8KAB - chains A and X of the 35 polymer chains in the assembly; structure by electron microscopy, 3.30 A resolution.

== Chain A ==
Molecule: 23S rRNA
Source organism: Mycolicibacterium smegmatis MC2 155
Sequence (3120 nucleotides; row label = number of the first residue in the row):
     1 UAAGUGUUUAAGGGCGCAUGGUGGAUGCCUUGGCACUGGGAGCCGAUGAA
    51 GGACGUAGGAGGCUGCGAUAAGCCUCGGGGAGCUGUCAACCGAGCGUUGA
   101 UCCGAGGAUGUCCGAAUGGGGAAACCCGGCACGAGUGAUGUCGUGUCACC
   151 AGGCGCUGAAUAUAUAGGCGUCUGGGGGGAACGCGGGGAAGUGAAACAUC
   201 UCAGUACCCGUAGGAAGAGAAAACAAAAUGUGAUUCCGUGAGUAGUGGCG
   251 AGCGAAAGCGGAGGAUGGCUAAACCGUAUGCAUGUGAUACCGGGUAGGGG
   301 UUGUGUGUGCGGGGUUGUGGGACCUAUCUUUCCGGCUCUACCUGGCUGGA
   351 GGGCAGUGAGAAAAUGUUGUGGUUAGCGGAAAUGGCUUGGGAUGGCCUGC
   401 CGUAGACGGUGAGAGCCCGGUACGUGAAAACCCGACGUCUGUCUUGAUGG
   451 UGUUCCCGAGUAGCAGCGGGCCCGUGGAAUCUGCUGUGAAUCUGCCGGGA
   501 CCACCCGGUAAGCCUGAAUACUUCCCAGUGACCGAUAGCGGAUUAGUACC
   551 GUGAGGGAAUGGUGAAAAGUACCCCGGGAGGGGAGUGAAAGAGUACCUGA
   601 AACCGUGCGCUUACAAUCCGUCAGAGCCCUCGACGUGUCGUGGGGUGAUG
   651 GCGUGCCUUUUGAAGAAUGAGCCUGCGAGUCAGGGACAUGUCGCGAGGUU
   701 AACCCGGGUGGGGUAGCCGCAGCGAAAGCGAGUCUGAAUAGGGCGUAUCC
   751 ACACAAGAGUGUGUGGUGUAGUGGUGUGUUCUGGACCCGAAGCGGAGUGA
   801 UCUACCCAUGGCCAGGGUGAAGCGCGGGUAAGACCGCGUGGAGGCCCGAA
   851 CCCACUUAGGUUGAAGACUGAGGGGAUGAGCUGUGGGUAGGGGUGAAAGG
   901 CCAAUCAAACUCCGUGAUAGCUGGUUCUCCCCGAAAUGCAUUUAGGUGCA
   951 GCGUCGCAUGUUUCUUGCCGGAGGUAGAGCUACUGGAUGGCCGAUGGGCC
  1001 CCACAGGGUUACUGACGUCAGCCAAACUCCGAAUGCCGGUAAGUCCAAGA
  1051 GUGCGGCAGUGAGACGGCGGGGGAUAAGCUCCGUGCGUCGAGAGGGAAAC
  1101 AGCCCAGAUCGCCGGCUAAGGCCCCUAAGCGUGUGCUAAGUGGAAAAGGA
  1151 UGUGCAGUCGCGAAGACAACCAGGAGGUUGGCUUAGAAGCAGCCACCCUU
  1201 GAAAGAGUGCGUAAUAGCUCACUGGUCAAGUGAUUGUGCGCCGAUAAUGU
  1251 AGCGGGGCUCAAGCACACCGCCGAAGCCGCGGCAGCCAACGUGUUGGCUG
  1301 GGUAGGGGAGCGUCCUGCAUCCGGUGAAGCCGCCGAGUGAUCGAGUGGUG
  1351 GAGGGUGUGGGAGUGAGAAUGCAGGCAUGAGUAGCGAUUAGGCAAGUGAG
  1401 AACCUUGCCCGCCGAAAGACCAAGGGUUCCUGGGCCAGGCCAGUCCGCCC
  1451 AGGGUGAGUCGGGACCUAAGGCGAGGCCGACAGGCGUAGUCGAUGGACAA
  1501 CGGGUUGAUAUUCCCGUACCCGUGUAUGUGCGUCCAUGAUGAAUCAGCGG
  1551 UACUAACCAUCCAAAACCACCGUGACCGCACCUUUCGGGGUGUGGCGUUG
  1601 GUGGGGCUGCAUGGGACCUUCGUUGGUAGUAGUCAAGCGAUGGGGUGACG
  1651 CAGGAAGGUAGCCGUACCGGUCAGUGGUAAUACCGGGGUAAGCCUGUAGG
  1701 GAGUCAGAUAGGUAAAUCCGUCUGGCAUAUAUCCUGAGAGGUGAUGCAUA
  1751 GCCGAGUGAGGCGAAUUCGGUGAUCCUAUGCUGCCGAGAAAAGCCUCUAG
  1801 CGAGGACAUACACGGCCCGUACCCCAAACCAACACAGGUGGUCAGGUAGA
  1851 GAAUACUAAGGCGUACGAGUGAACUAUGGUUAAGGAACUCGGCAAAAUGC
  1901 CCCCGUAACUUCGGGAGAAGGGGGACCCACAUGGCGUGUAAGCCUUUACG
  1951 GCCCAAGCGUGAGUGGGUGGCACAAACCAGUGAGAAGCGACUGUUUACUA
  2001 AAAACACAGGUCCGUGCGAAGUCGCAAGACGAUGUAUACGGACUGACGCC
  2051 UGCCCGGUGCUGGAAGGUUAAGAGGACCCGUUAACUCCCUUUGGGGGUGA
  2101 AGCGGAGAAUUUAAGCCCCAGUAAACGGCGGUGGUAACUAUAACCAUCCU
  2151 AAGGUAGCGAAAUUCCUUGUCGGGUAAGUUCCGACCUGCACGAAUGGCGU
  2201 AACGACUUCUCAACUGUCUCAACCAUAGACUCGGCGAAAUUGCACUACGA
  2251 GUAAAGAUGCUCGUUACGCGCGGCAGGACGAAAAGACCCCGGGACCUUCA
  2301 CUACAACUUGGUAUUGGUGCUCGAUACGGUUUGUGUAGGAUAGGUGGGAG
  2351 ACUGUGAAGCUCACACGCCAGUGUGGGUGGAGUCGUUGUUGAAAUACCAC
  2401 UCUGAUCGUAUUGGGCCUCUAACCUCGGACCGUAUAUCCGGUUCAGGGAC
  2451 AGUGCCUGGUGGGUAGUUUAACUGGGGCGGUUGCCUCCUAAAAUGUAACG
  2501 GAGGCGCCCAAAGGUUCCCUCAACCUGGACGGCAAUCAGGUGUUGAGUGU
  2551 AAGUGCACAAGGGAGCUUGACUGCGAGACGGACAUGUCGAGCAGGGACGA
  2601 AAGUCGGGACUAGUGAUCCGGCACCUCUGAGUGGAAGGGGUGUCGCUCAA
  2651 CGGAUAAAAGGUACCCCGGGGAUAACAGGCUGAUCUUCCCCAAGAGUCCA
  2701 UAUCGACGGGAUGGUUUGGCACCUCGAUGUCGGCUCGUCGCAUCCUGGGG
  2751 CUGGAGCAGGUCCCAAGGGUUGGGCUGUUCGCCCAUUAAAGCGGCACGCG
  2801 AGCUGGGUUUAGAACGUCGUGAGACAGUUCGGUCUCUAUCCGCCGCGCGC
  2851 GUCAGAAGCUUGAGGAAACCUGUCCCUAGUACGAGAGGACCGGGACGGAC
  2901 GAACCUCUGGUAUACCAGUUGUCCCACCAGGGGCACGGCUGGAUAGCCAC
  2951 GUUCGGACAGGAUAACCGCUGAAAGCAUCUAAGCGGGAAACCUCUUCCAA
  3001 GACCAGGCUUCUCACCCUCUAGGAGGGAUAAGGCCCCCCGCAGACCACGG
  3051 GAUUGAUAGACCAGACCUGGAAGCCUAGUAAUAGGUGCAGGGAACUGGCA
  3101 CUAACCGGCCGAAAACUUAC
Disordered / not traced: 1, 2137-2144

== Chain X ==
Name: 50S ribosomal protein L27
Source organism: Mycolicibacterium smegmatis MC2 155
UniProt: A0R150 (RL27_MYCS2); residues 1-88 here = UniProt positions 1-88
Amino-acid sequence (88 residues; each row starts with the number of its first residue):
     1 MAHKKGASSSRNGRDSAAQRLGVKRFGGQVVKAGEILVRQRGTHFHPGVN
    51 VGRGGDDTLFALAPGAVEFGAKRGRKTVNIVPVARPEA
Disordered / not traced: 1-7, 87-88

== Interface between chain A and chain X ==
Pairs across the interface - 88 pairs, chain A then chain X:
  G757(A) - Arg85(X)  hydrogen bond to the base
  A758(A) - Ala33(X)  base contact
  A758(A) - Leu62(X)  hydrogen bond to the base
  A758(A) - Ala63(X)  base contact
  A758(A) - Pro64(X)  phosphate contact
  G759(A) - Val31(X)  base contact
  G759(A) - Lys32(X)  base contact
  G759(A) - Ala33(X)  hydrogen bond to the base
  G759(A) - Pro64(X)  base contact
  G970(A) - Gly27(X)  hydrogen bond to the base
  G971(A) - Phe26(X)  sugar contact
  G971(A) - Gly27(X)  hydrogen bond to the sugar
  G971(A) - Phe69(X)  sugar contact
  A972(A) - Phe45(X)  phosphate contact
  A972(A) - Phe69(X)  sugar contact
  A972(A) - Lys76(X)  hydrogen bond to the phosphate
  G973(A) - Lys76(X)  salt bridge to the phosphate
  C1037(A) - Phe26(X)  sugar contact
  C1037(A) - Gln29(X)  hydrogen bond to the sugar
  G1038(A) - Gln29(X)  hydrogen bond to the sugar
  G2479(A) - Ser8(X)  base contact
  G2479(A) - Ser9(X)  hydrogen bond to the base
  G2480(A) - Ser9(X)  sugar contact
  C2485(A) - Ser16(X)  phosphate contact
  C2485(A) - Ala17(X)  hydrogen bond to the phosphate
  C2485(A) - Gln19(X)  phosphate contact
  U2486(A) - Arg14(X)  base contact
  U2486(A) - Asp15(X)  base contact
  U2486(A) - Ser16(X)  hydrogen bond to the phosphate
  U2486(A) - Gln19(X)  hydrogen bond to the phosphate
  C2487(A) - Asp15(X)  hydrogen bond to the base
  C2488(A) - Asp15(X)  base contact
  U2494(A) - Arg20(X)  phosphate contact
  U2494(A) - Leu21(X)  sugar contact
  G2495(A) - Ala18(X)  phosphate contact
  G2495(A) - Gln19(X)  phosphate contact
  G2495(A) - Arg20(X)  hydrogen bond to the phosphate
  U2496(A) - Ala18(X)  phosphate contact
  G2501(A) - Ser10(X)  phosphate contact
  G2501(A) - Asn12(X)  hydrogen bond to the phosphate
  A2502(A) - Asn12(X)  phosphate contact
  A2502(A) - Arg14(X)  hydrogen bond to the base
  G2503(A) - Arg14(X)  hydrogen bond to the base
  G2553(A) - Arg41(X)  base contact
  U2554(A) - Arg41(X)  base contact
  U2554(A) - Gly42(X)  hydrogen bond to the base
  U2554(A) - His44(X)  phosphate contact
  G2555(A) - Gly42(X)  sugar contact
  G2555(A) - Thr43(X)  hydrogen bond to the sugar
  G2555(A) - His44(X)  salt bridge to the phosphate
  C2556(A) - Thr43(X)  phosphate contact
  C2556(A) - His46(X)  salt bridge to the phosphate
  C2556(A) - Arg75(X)  phosphate contact
  A2557(A) - Arg75(X)  salt bridge to the phosphate
  C2558(A) - Arg73(X)  hydrogen bond to the base
  C2558(A) - Arg75(X)  hydrogen bond to the base
  A2560(A) - Thr43(X)  base contact
  A2560(A) - Arg53(X)  base contact
  A2576(A) - Ala33(X)  base contact
  A2576(A) - Gly34(X)  base contact
  G2577(A) - Lys32(X)  phosphate contact
  G2577(A) - Ala33(X)  hydrogen bond to the sugar
  G2577(A) - Gly34(X)  hydrogen bond to the base
  G2577(A) - Glu35(X)  sugar contact
  A2578(A) - Lys32(X)  salt bridge to the phosphate
  A2578(A) - Glu35(X)  sugar contact
  A2578(A) - Ile36(X)  hydrogen bond to the sugar
  C2579(A) - Lys24(X)  phosphate contact
  C2579(A) - Arg25(X)  salt bridge to the phosphate
  C2579(A) - Ile36(X)  sugar contact
  C2579(A) - Arg39(X)  hydrogen bond to the sugar
  G2580(A) - Arg20(X)  hydrogen bond to the phosphate
  G2581(A) - Arg20(X)  salt bridge to the phosphate
  U2587(A) - Arg39(X)  hydrogen bond to the base
  C2588(A) - Ile36(X)  base contact
  C2588(A) - Arg39(X)  sugar contact
  C2588(A) - Gly54(X)  phosphate contact
  C2588(A) - Gly55(X)  hydrogen bond to the phosphate
  C2588(A) - Asp56(X)  sugar contact
  G2589(A) - Gly54(X)  phosphate contact
  G2589(A) - Gly55(X)  hydrogen bond to the phosphate
  G2589(A) - Phe60(X)  sugar contact
  A2590(A) - Phe60(X)  sugar contact
  C2610(A) - Arg41(X)  hydrogen bond to the sugar
  C2610(A) - Gly55(X)  sugar contact
  C2610(A) - Asp56(X)  hydrogen bond to the sugar
  C2610(A) - Asp57(X)  hydrogen bond to the sugar
  U2611(A) - Arg41(X)  hydrogen bond to the sugar
Also at the interface, not in a pair above, chain A (43 interface residues in all): C2499, G2504, A2609
Also at the interface, not in a pair above, chain X (48 interface residues in all): Arg11, Gly28, Gln40, Thr58

== In short ==
The interface between chain A and chain X involves 43 residues on one side and 48 on the other; the contacts
include 33 hydrogen bonds and 7 salt bridges. Among the polar pairs are G757(A)-Arg85(X), A758(A)-Leu62(X) and
G759(A)-Ala33(X).
Chain A is 23S rRNA and chain X is 50S ribosomal protein L27, both from Mycolicibacterium smegmatis MC2 155;
the structure, Mycobacterium smegmatis 50S ribosomal subunit-HflX complex, was determined by electron
microscopy together with 8XZ3 from the same study.
